Entry 8TVV (electron microscopy, 3.70 A resolution); this record covers chains C and K of the 15 polymer chains in the assembly.

[Chain C]
Molecule: DNA-directed RNA polymerase II subunit RPB3
Source organism: Saccharomyces cerevisiae
UniProt: A0A6A5Q0Z3 (A0A6A5Q0Z3_YEASX); residue numbers follow UniProt; this construct covers 1-318
Amino-acid sequence (318 residues; each row starts with the number of its first residue):
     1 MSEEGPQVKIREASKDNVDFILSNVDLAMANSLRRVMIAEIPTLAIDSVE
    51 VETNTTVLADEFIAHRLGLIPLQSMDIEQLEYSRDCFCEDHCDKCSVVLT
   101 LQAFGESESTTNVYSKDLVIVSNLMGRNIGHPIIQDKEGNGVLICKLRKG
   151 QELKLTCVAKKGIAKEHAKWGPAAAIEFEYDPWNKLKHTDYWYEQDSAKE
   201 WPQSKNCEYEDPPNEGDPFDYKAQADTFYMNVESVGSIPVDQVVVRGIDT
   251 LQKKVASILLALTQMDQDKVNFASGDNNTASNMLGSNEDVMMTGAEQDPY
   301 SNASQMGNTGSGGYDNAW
Disordered / not traced: 1-2, 269-318
Ion coordination: Zn2+: Cys-86, Cys-88, Cys-92, Cys-95

[Chain K]
Molecule: DNA-directed RNA polymerase II subunit RPB11
Source organism: Saccharomyces cerevisiae
UniProt: A0A6A5Q7A1 (A0A6A5Q7A1_YEASX); residues 1-120 here = UniProt positions 1-120
Amino-acid sequence (120 residues; numbered 1 to 120; the number before each row is that of its first residue):
     1 MNAPDRFELFLLGEGESKLKIDPDTKAPNAVVITFEKEDHTLGNLIRAEL
    51 LNDRKVLFAAYKVEHPFFARFKLRIQTTEGYDPKDALKNACNSIINKLGA
   101 LKTNFETEWNLQTLAADDAF
Disordered / not traced: 1-16

[How chain C and chain K interact]
Residue-residue contacts - 55 pairs, chain C then chain K:
  Glu-3(C) with Ala-100(K); Asn-104(K), hydrogen bond (backbone-side chain)
  Gly-5(C) with Ala-100(K)
  Pro-6(C) with Lys-97(K); Leu-101(K), hydrophobic; Asn-104(K), hydrogen bond (backbone-side chain)
  Gln-7(C) with Asn-104(K)
  Val-8(C) with Leu-101(K), hydrophobic; Phe-105(K), hydrophobic; Glu-108(K)
  Lys-9(C) with Glu-108(K)
  Ile-10(C) with Glu-108(K), hydrogen bond (backbone-side chain); Trp-109(K), hydrophobic; Gln-112(K)
  Ala-13(C) with Gln-112(K); Ala-119(K)
  Ser-14(C) with Phe-120(K)
  Lys-15(C) with Phe-120(K), hydrogen bond (backbone-backbone)
  Val-18(C) with Trp-109(K), hydrophobic
  Leu-22(C) with Leu-101(K), hydrophobic
  Ala-28(C) with Asn-44(K); Ala-48(K), hydrophobic
  Met-29(C) with Leu-45(K), hydrophobic; Leu-98(K), hydrophobic
  Ser-32(C) with Thr-41(K), hydrogen bond (side chain-backbone); Leu-45(K)
  Arg-35(C) with Asp-39(K), salt bridge; Thr-41(K), hydrogen bond
  Asp-241(C) with Phe-105(K); Trp-109(K), hydrogen bond
  Val-244(C) with Phe-105(K), hydrophobic
  Val-245(C) with Phe-105(K), hydrophobic
  Ile-248(C) with Leu-98(K), hydrophobic; Leu-101(K), hydrophobic; Lys-102(K)
  Asp-249(C) with Lys-102(K), salt bridge
  Gln-252(C) with Ile-95(K), hydrogen bond (side chain-backbone); Leu-98(K); Gly-99(K)
  Val-255(C) with Cys-91(K); Ile-94(K), hydrophobic; Ile-95(K), hydrophobic
  Ser-257(C) with Lys-18(K)
  Ile-258(C) with Leu-19(K); Leu-42(K), hydrophobic; Cys-91(K), hydrophobic
  Leu-259(C) with Lys-88(K); Asn-92(K)
  Ala-261(C) with Leu-19(K), hydrophobic
  Leu-262(C) with Leu-19(K); Leu-87(K), hydrophobic
  Met-265(C) with Leu-19(K); Ile-21(K), hydrophobic
  Asp-266(C) with Lys-84(K), salt bridge; Lys-88(K), salt bridge
Also at the interface, not in a pair above, chain C (34 interface residues in all): Asp-26, Leu-251, Lys-254, Ala-256
Also at the interface, not in a pair above, chain K (36 interface residues in all): Phe-35, Glu-38, His-40, Asn-52, Thr-103, Glu-106, Ala-116

[Overview]
34 residues of chain C and 36 residues of chain K are in contact, with 8 hydrogen bonds and 4 salt bridges.
Among the polar pairs are Arg-35(C)/Asp-39(K), Asp-249(C)/Lys-102(K) and Asp-266(C)/Lys-84(K). The Zn2+ site
is built by Cys-86(C), Cys-88(C), Cys-92(C) and Cys-95(C).
Here chain C is DNA-directed RNA polymerase II subunit RPB3 and chain K is DNA-directed RNA polymerase II
subunit RPB11, both from Saccharomyces cerevisiae. Entry 8TVV (Cryo-EM structure of backtracked Pol II) was
determined by electron microscopy together with 8TUG, 8TVP, 8TVQ, 8TVS, 8TVW, 8TVX and 8TVY from the same
study.
